Entry 2FJB (X-ray diffraction, 1.70 A resolution); this record covers chains A and C of the 4 polymer chains in the assembly.

# Chain A
Name: adenylylsulfate reductase, subunit A
From: Archaeoglobus fulgidus
Notes: EC 1.8.99.2
Chain sequence (643 residues; row label = number of the first residue in the row):
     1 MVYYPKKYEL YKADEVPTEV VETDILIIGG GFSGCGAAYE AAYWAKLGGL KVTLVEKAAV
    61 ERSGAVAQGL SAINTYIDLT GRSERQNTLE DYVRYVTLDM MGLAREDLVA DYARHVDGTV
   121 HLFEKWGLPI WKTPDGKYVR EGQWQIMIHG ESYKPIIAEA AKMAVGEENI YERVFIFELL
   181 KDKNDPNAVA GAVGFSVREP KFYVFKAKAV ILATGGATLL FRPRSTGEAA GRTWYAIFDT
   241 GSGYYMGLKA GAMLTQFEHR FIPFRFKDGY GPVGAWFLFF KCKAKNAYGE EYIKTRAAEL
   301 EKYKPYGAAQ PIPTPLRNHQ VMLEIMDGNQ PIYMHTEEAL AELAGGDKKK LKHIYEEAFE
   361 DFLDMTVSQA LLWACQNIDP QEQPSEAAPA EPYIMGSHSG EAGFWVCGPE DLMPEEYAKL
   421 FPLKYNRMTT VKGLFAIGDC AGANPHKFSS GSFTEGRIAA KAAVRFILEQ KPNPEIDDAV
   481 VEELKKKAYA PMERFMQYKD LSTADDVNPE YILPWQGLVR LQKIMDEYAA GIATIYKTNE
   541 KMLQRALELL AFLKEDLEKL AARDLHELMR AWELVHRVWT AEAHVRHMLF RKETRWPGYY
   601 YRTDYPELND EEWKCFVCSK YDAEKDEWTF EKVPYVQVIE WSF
Not modelled in the structure: 1
Small-molecule neighbours:
  - adenosine monophosphate (AMP), molecule 1: Asn74, Tyr95, Glu141, Gln145, Arg265, Pro272, Val273, Gly274, Phe277, Leu278, Pro311, His398, His446, Phe448
  - adenosine monophosphate (AMP), molecule 2: Phe264, Phe277, Cys282, Lys283, Ala284, Tyr292, Ile293, Gln310, Arg317, Asn318, Val321
  - N5-sulfono flavin-adenine dinucleotide (SFD; (S)-10-((2S,3S,4R)-5-((S)-((S)-(((2R,3S,4R,5R)-5-(6-amino-9H-purin-9-yl)-3,4-dihydroxy-tetrahydrofuran-2-yl)methoxy)(hydroxy)phosphoryloxy)(hydroxy)phosphoryloxy)-2,3,4-trihydroxypentyl)-7,8-dimethyl-2,4-dioxo-2,3,4,4a-tetrahydrobenzo[g]pteridine-5(10h)-sulfonic acid): Ile28, Gly29, Gly30, Gly31, Phe32, Ser33, Gly34, Val55, Glu56, Lys57, Ser63, Gly64, Ala65, Val66, Leu70, Ser71, Ala72, Ile73, Asn74, Val174, Phe175, Ile176, Ala213, Thr214, Gly215, Trp234, Tyr235, Ala236, Phe238, Asp239, Ser242, Met246, Arg265, Pro272, Met365, Thr366, Ser397, His398, Gly438, Asp439, Phe448, Ser449, Ser450, Ser452

# Chain C
Name: adenylylsulfate reductase, subunit A
From: Archaeoglobus fulgidus
Notes: EC 1.8.99.2
Chain sequence (643 residues; row label = number of the first residue in the row):
  2001 MVYYPKKYEL YKADEVPTEV VETDILIIGG GFSGCGAAYE AAYWAKLGGL KVTLVEKAAV
  2061 ERSGAVAQGL SAINTYIDLT GRSERQNTLE DYVRYVTLDM MGLAREDLVA DYARHVDGTV
  2121 HLFEKWGLPI WKTPDGKYVR EGQWQIMIHG ESYKPIIAEA AKMAVGEENI YERVFIFELL
  2181 KDKNDPNAVA GAVGFSVREP KFYVFKAKAV ILATGGATLL FRPRSTGEAA GRTWYAIFDT
  2241 GSGYYMGLKA GAMLTQFEHR FIPFRFKDGY GPVGAWFLFF KCKAKNAYGE EYIKTRAAEL
  2301 EKYKPYGAAQ PIPTPLRNHQ VMLEIMDGNQ PIYMHTEEAL AELAGGDKKK LKHIYEEAFE
  2361 DFLDMTVSQA LLWACQNIDP QEQPSEAAPA EPYIMGSHSG EAGFWVCGPE DLMPEEYAKL
  2421 FPLKYNRMTT VKGLFAIGDC AGANPHKFSS GSFTEGRIAA KAAVRFILEQ KPNPEIDDAV
  2481 VEELKKKAYA PMERFMQYKD LSTADDVNPE YILPWQGLVR LQKIMDEYAA GIATIYKTNE
  2541 KMLQRALELL AFLKEDLEKL AARDLHELMR AWELVHRVWT AEAHVRHMLF RKETRWPGYY
  2601 YRTDYPELND EEWKCFVCSK YDAEKDEWTF EKVPYVQVIE WSF
Not modelled in the structure: 2001
Small-molecule neighbours:
  - adenosine monophosphate (AMP): Asn2074, Tyr2095, Glu2141, Gln2145, Arg2265, Pro2272, Val2273, Gly2274, Phe2277, Leu2278, Pro2311, Arg2317, His2398, His2446, Phe2448
  - N5-sulfono flavin-adenine dinucleotide (SFD; (S)-10-((2S,3S,4R)-5-((S)-((S)-(((2R,3S,4R,5R)-5-(6-amino-9H-purin-9-yl)-3,4-dihydroxy-tetrahydrofuran-2-yl)methoxy)(hydroxy)phosphoryloxy)(hydroxy)phosphoryloxy)-2,3,4-trihydroxypentyl)-7,8-dimethyl-2,4-dioxo-2,3,4,4a-tetrahydrobenzo[g]pteridine-5(10h)-sulfonic acid): Ile2028, Gly2029, Gly2030, Gly2031, Phe2032, Ser2033, Gly2034, Val2055, Glu2056, Lys2057, Ser2063, Gly2064, Ala2065, Val2066, Leu2070, Ser2071, Ala2072, Ile2073, Asn2074, Val2174, Phe2175, Ile2176, Ala2213, Thr2214, Gly2215, Trp2234, Tyr2235, Ala2236, Phe2238, Asp2239, Ser2242, Met2246, Arg2265, Pro2272, Met2365, Thr2366, Ser2397, His2398, Gly2438, Asp2439, Phe2448, Ser2449, Ser2450, Ser2452, His2576

# Interface between chain A and chain C
Pairs across the interface (59; chain A residue first):
  Val2(A) - Tyr2004(C)
  Tyr4(A) - Tyr2004(C)  hydrophobic
  Arg222(A) - Arg2224(C)  hydrogen bond (side chain-backbone)
  Arg222(A) - Ser2225(C)
  Arg222(A) - Thr2226(C)
  Arg224(A) - Arg2222(C)  hydrogen bond (backbone-side chain)
  Arg224(A) - Lys2523(C)  hydrogen bond (backbone-side chain)
  Arg224(A) - Glu2527(C)
  Ser225(A) - Arg2222(C)
  Ser225(A) - Lys2523(C)  hydrogen bond
  Thr226(A) - Arg2222(C)
  Thr226(A) - Thr2226(C)
  Glu228(A) - Asp2506(C)
  Glu228(A) - Gln2516(C)  hydrogen bond
  Lys267(A) - Glu2527(C)  salt bridge
  Lys267(A) - Tyr2528(C)  hydrogen bond
  Asp268(A) - Lys2523(C)  salt bridge
  Ala287(A) - Lys2541(C)
  Tyr288(A) - Asn2539(C)
  Tyr288(A) - Asp2604(C)
  Ile325(A) - Lys2537(C)
  Met326(A) - Met2326(C)
  Met326(A) - Lys2537(C)
  Asp327(A) - Thr2603(C)
  Gly328(A) - Asn2539(C)  hydrogen bond (backbone-side chain)
  Gly328(A) - Thr2603(C)  hydrogen bond (backbone-side chain)
  Gln330(A) - Asn2539(C)  hydrogen bond (backbone-side chain)
  Gln330(A) - Met2542(C)
  Pro331(A) - Lys2541(C)
  Pro331(A) - Met2542(C)  hydrophobic
  Gln376(A) - Arg2545(C)  hydrogen bond
  Gln376(A) - Phe2552(C)
  Glu386(A) - Tyr2528(C)  hydrogen bond
  Glu386(A) - Arg2545(C)  salt bridge
  Asp506(A) - Glu2228(C)
  Trp515(A) - Glu2228(C)
  Gln516(A) - Glu2228(C)  hydrogen bond
  Lys523(A) - Arg2224(C)  hydrogen bond (side chain-backbone)
  Lys523(A) - Ser2225(C)  hydrogen bond
  Lys523(A) - Asp2268(C)  salt bridge
  Glu527(A) - Arg2224(C)
  Glu527(A) - Lys2267(C)  salt bridge
  Tyr528(A) - Lys2267(C)  hydrogen bond
  Tyr528(A) - Glu2386(C)  hydrogen bond
  Lys537(A) - Ile2325(C)
  Lys537(A) - Met2326(C)
  Asn539(A) - Tyr2288(C)
  Asn539(A) - Gly2328(C)
  Asn539(A) - Gln2330(C)
  Lys541(A) - Ala2287(C)
  Lys541(A) - Pro2331(C)
  Met542(A) - Gln2330(C)
  Met542(A) - Pro2331(C)  hydrophobic
  Arg545(A) - Gln2376(C)  hydrogen bond
  Arg545(A) - Glu2386(C)  salt bridge
  Phe552(A) - Gln2376(C)
  Thr603(A) - Asp2327(C)
  Thr603(A) - Gly2328(C)  hydrogen bond (side chain-backbone)
  Asp604(A) - Tyr2288(C)
Also at the interface, not in a pair above, chain A (42 interface residues in all): Gly227, Asn329, Asn377, Ile378, Val507, Val519, Ala533, Thr534, Ile535
Also at the interface, not in a pair above, chain C (42 interface residues in all): Val2002, Gly2227, Asn2329, Asn2377, Ile2378, Val2507, Trp2515, Val2519, Ala2533, Thr2534, Ile2535

# Summary
Chain A and chain C each contribute 42 residues to their interface; the contacts include 18 hydrogen bonds and
6 salt bridges. Among the polar pairs are Lys267(A)-Glu2527(C), Asp268(A)-Lys2523(C) and Glu386(A)-Arg2545(C).
Chain A binds N5-sulfono flavin-adenine dinucleotide and adenosine monophosphate.
Both chains are adenylylsulfate reductase, subunit A (Archaeoglobus fulgidus). Entry 2FJB
(Adenosine-5'-phosphosulfate reductase im complex with products) was determined by X-ray diffraction (same
publication as 2FJA, 2FJD and 2FJE).
